PDB entry 1VQL | X-ray diffraction, 2.30 A resolution | chains 0 and B of the 32 polymer chains in the assembly

Chain 0:
Molecule: 23S ribosomal RNA
From: Haloarcula marismortui
Sequence (2922 nucleotides; numbered 2 to 2923; the number before each row is that of its first residue):
     2 UUGGCUACUAUGCCAGCUGGUGGAUUGCUCGGCUCAGGCGCUGAUGAAGG
    52 ACGUGCCAAGCUGCGAUAAGCCAUGGGGAGCCGCACGGAGGCGAAGAACC
   102 AUGGAUUUCCGAAUGAGAAUCUCUCUAACAAUUGCUUCGCGCAAUGAGGA
   152 ACCCCGAGAACUGAAACAUCUCAGUAUCGGGAGGAACAGAAAACGCAAUG
   202 UGAUGUCGUUAGUAACCGCGAGUGAACGCGAUACAGCCCAAACCGAAGCC
   252 CUCACGGGCAAUGUGGUGUCAGGGCUACCUCUCAUCAGCCGACCGUCUCG
   302 ACGAAGUCUCUUGGAACAGAGCGUGAUACAGGGUGACAACCCCGUACUCG
   352 AGACCAGUACGACGUGCGGUAGUGCCAGAGUAGCGGGGGUUGGAUAUCCC
   402 UCGCGAAUAACGCAGGCAUCGACUGCGAAGGCUAAACACAACCUGAGACC
   452 GAUAGUGAACAAGUAGUGUGAACGAACGCUGCAAAGUACCCUCAGAAGGG
   502 AGGCGAAAUAGAGCAUGAAAUCAGUUGGCGAUCGAGCGACAGGGCAUACA
   552 AGGUCCCUCGACGAAUGACCGACGCGCGAGCGUCCAGUAAGACUCACGGG
   602 AAGCCGAUGUUCUGUCGUACGUUUUGAAAAACGAGCCAGGGAGUGUGUCU
   652 GCAUGGCAAGUCUAACCGGAGUAUCCGGGGAGGCACAGGGAAACCGACAU
   702 GGCCGCAGGGCUUUGCCCGAGGGCCGCCGUCUUCAAGGGCGGGGAGCCAU
   752 GUGGACACGACCCGAAUCCGGACGAUCUACGCAUGGACAAGAUGAAGCGU
   802 GCCGAAAGGCACGUGGAAGUCUGUUAGAGUUGGUGUCCUACAAUACCCUC
   852 UCGUGAUCUAUGUGUAGGGGUGAAAGGCCCAUCGAGUCCGGCAACAGCUG
   902 GUUCCAAUCGAAACAUGUCGAAGCAUGACCUCCGCCGAGGUAGUCUGUGA
   952 GGUAGAGCGACCGAUUGGUGUGUCCGCCUCCGAGAGGAGUCGGCACACCU
  1002 GUCAAACUCCAAACUUACAGACGCCGUUUGACGCGGGGAUUCCGGUGCGC
  1052 GGGGUAAGCCUGUGUACCAGGAGGGGAACAACCCAGAGAUAGGUUAAGGU
  1102 CCCCAAGUGUGGAUUAAGUGUAAUCCUCUGAAGGUGGUCUCGAGCCCUAG
  1152 ACAGCCGGGAGGUGAGCUUAGAAGCAGCUACCCUCUAAGAAAAGCGUAAC
  1202 AGCUUACCGGCCGAGGUUUGAGGCGCCCAAAAUGAUCGGGACUCAAAUCC
  1252 ACCACCGAGACCUGUCCGUACCACUCAUACUGGUAAUCGAGUAGAUUGGC
  1302 GCUCUAAUUGGAUGGAAGUAGGGGUGAAAACUCCUAUGGACCGAUUAGUG
  1352 ACGAAAAUCCUGGCCAUAGUAGCAGCGAUAGUCGGGUGAGAACCCCGACG
  1402 GCCUAAUGGAUAAGGGUUCCUCAGCACUGCUGAUCAGCUGAGGGUUAGCC
  1452 GGUCCUAAGUCAUACCGCAACUCGACUAUGACGAAAUGGGAAACGGGUUA
  1502 AUAUUCCCGUGCCACUAUGCAGUGAAAGUUGACGCCCUGGGGUCGAUCAC
  1552 GCUGGGCAUUCGCCCAGUCGAACCGUCCAACUCCGUGGAAGCCGUAAUGG
  1602 CAGGAAGCGGACGAACGGCGGCAUAGGGAAACGUGAUUCAACCUGGGGCC
  1652 CAUGAAAAGACGAGCAUAGUGUCCGUACCGAGAACCGACACAGGUGUCCA
  1702 UGGCGGCGAAAGCCAAGGCCUGUCGGGAGCAACCAACGUUAGGGAAUUCG
  1752 GCAAGUUAGUCCCGUACCUUCGGAAGAAGGGAUGCCUGCUCCGGAACGGA
  1802 GCAGGUCGCAGUGACUCGGAAGCUCGGACUGUCUAGUAACAACAUAGGUG
  1852 ACCGCAAAUCCGCAAGGACUCGUACGGUCACUGAAUCCUGCCCAGUGCAG
  1902 GUAUCUGAACACCUCGUACAAGAGGACGAAGGACCUGUCAACGGCGGGGG
  1952 UAACUAUGACCCUCUUAAGGUAGCGUAGUACCUUGCCGCAUCAGUAGCGG
  2002 CUUGCAUGAAUGGAUUAACCAGAGCUUCACUGUCCCAACGUUGGGCCCGG
  2052 UGAACUGUACAUUCCAGUGCGGAGUCUGGAGACACCCAGGGGGAAGCGAA
  2102 GACCCUAUGGAGCUUUACUGCAGGCUGUCGCUGAGACGUGGUCGCCGAUG
  2152 UGCAGCAUAGGUAGGAGACACUACACAGGUACCCGCGCUAGCGGGCCACC
  2202 GAGUCAACAGUGAAAUACUACCCGUCGGUGACUGCGACUCUCACUCCGGG
  2252 AGGAGGACACCGAUAGCCGGGCAGUUUGACUGGGGCGGUACGCGCUCGAA
  2302 AAGAUAUCGAGCGCGCCCUAUGGCUAUCUCAGCCGGGACAGAGACCCGGC
  2352 GAAGAGUGCAAGAGCAAAAGAUAGCUUGACAGUGUUCUUCCCAACGAGGA
  2402 ACGCUGACGCGAAAGCGUGGUCUAGCGAACCAAUUAGCCUGCUUGAUGCG
  2452 GGCAAUUGAUGACAGAAAAGCUACCCUAGGGAUAACAGAGUCGUCACUCG
  2502 CAAGAGCACAUAUCGACCGAGUGGCUUGCUACCUCGAUGUCGGUUCCCUC
  2552 CAUCCUGCCCGUGCAGAAGCGGGCAAGGGUGAGGUUGUUCGCCUAUUAAA
  2602 GGAGGUCGUGAGCUGGGUUUAGACCGUCGUGAGACAGGUCGGCUGCUAUC
  2652 UACUGGGUGUGUAAUGGUGUCUGACAAGAACGACCGUAUAGUACGAGAGG
  2702 AACUACGGUUGGUGGCCACUGGUGUACCGGUUGUUCGAGAGAGCACGUGC
  2752 CGGGUAGCCACGCCACACGGGGUAAGAGCUGAACGCAUCUAAGCUCGAAA
  2802 CCCACUUGGAAAAGAGACACCGCCGAGGUCCCGCGUACAAGACGCGGUCG
  2852 AUAGACUCGGGGUGUGCGCGUCGAGGUAACGAGACGUUAAGCCCACGAGC
  2902 ACUAACAGACCAAAGCCAUCAU
Not modelled in the structure: 2-9, 126-127, 715, 971-998, 1560, 1952-1963, 2137-2236, 2339-2343, 2665-2666, 2915-2923
Differences from the reference sequence: modified residue (628, 2587-2588, 2619, 2621)
Modified / non-standard residues: 1MA (6-hydro-1-methyladenosine-5'-monophosphate) at position 628, OMU (o2'-methyluridine 5'-monophosphate) at position 2587, OMG (o2'-methylguanosine-5'-monophosphate) at position 2588, UR3 (3-methyluridine-5'-monophoshate) at position 2619, PSU (pseudouridine-5'-monophosphate) at position 2621
Bound ions: Na+ site 1: U12 (shared with 1 residue of chain R); Mg2+ site 1 near G28 (its only coordinating residue here); Na+ site 2: C40, C443; Na+ site 3: G56, A59, G61; Sr2+ site 1: C85, A86, C87; Sr2+ site 2: C85 (shared with 1 residue of chain T); Na+ site 4: C141, G142; Na+ site 5 near U146 (its only coordinating residue here); Sr2+ site 3: G147, A183 (shared with 1 residue of chain M); Mg2+ site 2: C162, U2276; Mg2+ site 3: A165, A167, C168; Na+ site 6: A165, A166, A167; 47 more Mg2+ sites not listed; 54 more Na+ sites not listed; 2 more K+ sites not listed; 73 more Sr2+ sites not listed

Chain B:
Protein: 50S ribosomal protein L3P
From: Haloarcula marismortui
Chain sequence (338 residues; numbered 0 to 337; the number before each row is that of its first residue; numbering starts at 0):
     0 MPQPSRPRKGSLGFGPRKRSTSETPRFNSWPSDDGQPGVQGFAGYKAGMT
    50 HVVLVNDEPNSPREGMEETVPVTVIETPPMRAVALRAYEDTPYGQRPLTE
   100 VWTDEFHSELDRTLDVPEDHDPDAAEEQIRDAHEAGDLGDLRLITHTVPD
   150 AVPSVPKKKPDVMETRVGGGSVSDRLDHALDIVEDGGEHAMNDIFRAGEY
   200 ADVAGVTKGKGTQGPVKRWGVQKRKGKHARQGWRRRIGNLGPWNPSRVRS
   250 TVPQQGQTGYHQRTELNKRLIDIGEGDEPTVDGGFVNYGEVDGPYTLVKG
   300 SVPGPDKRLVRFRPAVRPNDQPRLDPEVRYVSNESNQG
Not modelled in the structure: 0
Bound ions: Sr2+ site 1: Gln230 (shared with G836(0), U2615(0) of chain 0); Na+ near Gln230 (its only coordinating residue here); Sr2+ site 2: Asn243, Ser245; Sr2+ site 3: Arg310 (shared with C2672(0) of chain 0); Mg2+: Asn335 (shared with A2757(0) of chain 0)

Chain 0 / chain B interface:
Residue-residue contacts (336; chain 0 residue first):
  U835(0) - Lys226(B)  phosphate contact
  U835(0) - Arg229(B)  salt bridge to the phosphate
  U835(0) - Gln230(B)  hydrogen bond to the phosphate
  G836(0) - Arg229(B)  phosphate contact
  G836(0) - Gln230(B)  phosphate contact
  U837(0) - Gln230(B)  phosphate contact
  U837(0) - Gly231(B)  phosphate contact
  U1234(0) - Pro244(B)  base contact
  U1234(0) - Arg246(B)  hydrogen bond to the base
  U1234(0) - Arg248(B)  hydrogen bond to the sugar
  A1732(0) - Thr211(B)  hydrogen bond to the sugar
  A1732(0) - Gln212(B)  hydrogen bond to the sugar
  A1733(0) - Thr211(B)  sugar contact
  A1733(0) - Gln212(B)  sugar contact
  A1733(0) - Gly213(B)  hydrogen bond to the phosphate
  A1733(0) - Gln254(B)  sugar contact
  C1734(0) - Gly213(B)  phosphate contact
  C1734(0) - Arg234(B)  salt bridge to the phosphate
  C1734(0) - Arg235(B)  hydrogen bond to the sugar
  C1735(0) - Gly231(B)  phosphate contact
  C1735(0) - Trp232(B)  phosphate contact
  C1735(0) - Arg233(B)  hydrogen bond to the phosphate
  C1735(0) - Arg234(B)  hydrogen bond to the phosphate
  C1735(0) - Arg235(B)  sugar contact
  A1736(0) - Gly231(B)  phosphate contact
  A1736(0) - Arg233(B)  salt bridge to the phosphate
  C1750(0) - Lys226(B)  base contact
  G1751(0) - Lys226(B)  hydrogen bond to the base
  C1753(0) - Lys226(B)  base contact
  C1753(0) - Arg229(B)  hydrogen bond to the base
  A1754(0) - Arg229(B)  hydrogen bond to the sugar
  U2034(0) - Gly225(B)  hydrogen bond to the phosphate
  C2035(0) - Lys224(B)  phosphate contact
  C2035(0) - Gly225(B)  hydrogen bond to the phosphate
  C2036(0) - Lys224(B)  salt bridge to the phosphate
  C2037(0) - Lys224(B)  hydrogen bond to the phosphate
  A2038(0) - Gln221(B)  phosphate contact
  A2038(0) - Lys222(B)  hydrogen bond to the phosphate
  A2038(0) - Lys224(B)  salt bridge to the phosphate
  A2039(0) - Val215(B)  phosphate contact
  A2039(0) - Lys222(B)  phosphate contact
  A2039(0) - Arg234(B)  salt bridge to the phosphate
  C2065(0) - Arg246(B)  hydrogen bond to the phosphate
  C2066(0) - Pro244(B)  phosphate contact
  C2066(0) - Arg246(B)  salt bridge to the phosphate
  G2090(0) - Gln253(B)  hydrogen bond to the base
  G2090(0) - Gln254(B)  hydrogen bond to the sugar
  G2091(0) - Arg235(B)  phosphate contact
  G2091(0) - Leu239(B)  base contact
  G2091(0) - Gln253(B)  hydrogen bond to the base
  G2092(0) - Trp232(B)  hydrogen bond to the phosphate
  G2092(0) - Arg235(B)  salt bridge to the phosphate
  G2092(0) - Leu239(B)  phosphate contact
  G2093(0) - Asn238(B)  phosphate contact
  G2093(0) - Leu239(B)  hydrogen bond to the phosphate
  G2093(0) - Gly240(B)  sugar contact
  G2093(0) - Pro241(B)  hydrogen bond to the sugar
  G2093(0) - Trp242(B)  sugar contact
  G2093(0) - Pro244(B)  hydrogen bond to the sugar
  G2093(0) - Ser245(B)  hydrogen bond to the base
  G2093(0) - Arg246(B)  base contact
  G2093(0) - Val247(B)  base contact
  G2094(0) - Trp242(B)  sugar contact
  G2094(0) - Ser245(B)  sugar contact
  A2095(0) - Trp242(B)  phosphate contact
  A2096(0) - Trp242(B)  sugar contact
  G2544(0) - His227(B)  base contact
  U2545(0) - Gln2(B)  hydrogen bond to the phosphate
  U2546(0) - Gln2(B)  base contact
  U2546(0) - Gln221(B)  sugar contact
  U2546(0) - Ile236(B)  sugar contact
  U2546(0) - Gly237(B)  hydrogen bond to the sugar
  U2546(0) - Asn238(B)  base contact
  C2547(0) - Gln2(B)  base contact
  C2547(0) - Arg5(B)  salt bridge to the phosphate
  C2547(0) - Lys8(B)  phosphate contact
  C2547(0) - Val220(B)  phosphate contact
  C2547(0) - Gln221(B)  hydrogen bond to the phosphate
  C2547(0) - Asn238(B)  hydrogen bond to the base
  C2547(0) - Pro252(B)  phosphate contact
  C2548(0) - Arg5(B)  salt bridge to the phosphate
  C2548(0) - Arg7(B)  hydrogen bond to the phosphate
  C2548(0) - Lys8(B)  hydrogen bond to the phosphate
  C2548(0) - Pro241(B)  base contact
  C2548(0) - Arg248(B)  sugar contact
  C2548(0) - Thr250(B)  hydrogen bond to the sugar
  C2548(0) - Val251(B)  sugar contact
  C2548(0) - Pro252(B)  sugar contact
  C2549(0) - Arg7(B)  salt bridge to the phosphate
  C2549(0) - Leu11(B)  phosphate contact
  C2549(0) - Arg248(B)  hydrogen bond to the sugar
  C2549(0) - Thr250(B)  sugar contact
  G2580(0) - Pro6(B)  phosphate contact
  U2581(0) - Ser4(B)  base contact
  U2581(0) - Arg5(B)  hydrogen bond to the phosphate
  U2581(0) - Pro6(B)  phosphate contact
  G2582(0) - Pro3(B)  phosphate contact
  G2582(0) - Ser4(B)  hydrogen bond to the phosphate
  A2583(0) - Pro3(B)  phosphate contact
  C2591(0) - Pro1(B)  phosphate contact
  G2606(0) - Pro241(B)  base contact
  G2606(0) - Asn243(B)  hydrogen bond to the sugar
  G2606(0) - Arg248(B)  base contact
  U2607(0) - Trp242(B)  stacking on the base
  U2607(0) - Asn243(B)  hydrogen bond to the phosphate
  G2609(0) - Asn238(B)  base contact
  G2609(0) - Gly240(B)  base contact
  G2609(0) - Pro241(B)  sugar contact
  G2609(0) - Trp242(B)  hydrogen bond to the sugar
  U2610(0) - Asn238(B)  base contact
  U2610(0) - Trp242(B)  phosphate contact
  G2613(0) - Arg223(B)  hydrogen bond to the sugar
  G2613(0) - Trp232(B)  sugar contact
  G2613(0) - Gly237(B)  base contact
  C2614(0) - Arg223(B)  hydrogen bond to the sugar
  C2614(0) - His227(B)  hydrogen bond to the sugar
  C2614(0) - Gln230(B)  phosphate contact
  C2614(0) - Trp232(B)  sugar contact
  U2615(0) - Lys226(B)  phosphate contact
  U2615(0) - His227(B)  sugar contact
  U2615(0) - Gln230(B)  phosphate contact
  G2616(0) - Lys226(B)  salt bridge to the phosphate
  A2653(0) - Arg246(B)  sugar contact
  A2653(0) - Val247(B)  hydrogen bond to the sugar
  C2654(0) - Val247(B)  sugar contact
  C2654(0) - Arg248(B)  sugar contact
  C2654(0) - Ser249(B)  phosphate contact
  C2654(0) - Gln253(B)  hydrogen bond to the base
  U2655(0) - Arg217(B)  hydrogen bond to the sugar
  U2655(0) - Ser249(B)  phosphate contact
  U2655(0) - Gln253(B)  hydrogen bond to the sugar
  U2655(0) - Gln254(B)  hydrogen bond to the sugar
  G2656(0) - Pro15(B)  phosphate contact
  G2656(0) - Arg16(B)  hydrogen bond to the phosphate
  G2656(0) - Lys17(B)  phosphate contact
  G2656(0) - Arg217(B)  hydrogen bond to the phosphate
  G2656(0) - Gly255(B)  sugar contact
  G2656(0) - Gln256(B)  hydrogen bond to the sugar
  G2657(0) - Lys17(B)  phosphate contact
  G2657(0) - Arg18(B)  hydrogen bond to the phosphate
  G2657(0) - Gln256(B)  sugar contact
  G2658(0) - Arg18(B)  salt bridge to the phosphate
  G2668(0) - Asp114(B)  hydrogen bond to the base
  U2669(0) - Thr112(B)  hydrogen bond to the sugar
  U2669(0) - Leu113(B)  sugar contact
  U2669(0) - Asp114(B)  sugar contact
  G2670(0) - Arg85(B)  base contact
  G2670(0) - Thr112(B)  sugar contact
  G2670(0) - Leu113(B)  sugar contact
  G2670(0) - Val161(B)  sugar contact
  U2671(0) - Arg25(B)  salt bridge to the phosphate
  U2671(0) - Arg85(B)  hydrogen bond to the base
  U2671(0) - Ile143(B)  sugar contact
  U2671(0) - Val161(B)  phosphate contact
  U2671(0) - Glu163(B)  hydrogen bond to the sugar
  C2672(0) - Arg25(B)  salt bridge to the phosphate
  C2672(0) - Arg85(B)  hydrogen bond to the sugar
  C2672(0) - Tyr87(B)  hydrogen bond to the sugar
  C2672(0) - Arg141(B)  hydrogen bond to the phosphate
  C2672(0) - Met162(B)  phosphate contact
  C2672(0) - Glu163(B)  hydrogen bond to the phosphate
  U2673(0) - Tyr87(B)  sugar contact
  U2673(0) - Gln94(B)  hydrogen bond to the sugar
  U2673(0) - Arg141(B)  salt bridge to the phosphate
  G2674(0) - Tyr92(B)  sugar contact
  G2674(0) - Gly93(B)  phosphate contact
  G2674(0) - Gln94(B)  hydrogen bond to the phosphate
  A2678(0) - Leu11(B)  hydrogen bond to the sugar
  A2678(0) - Gly12(B)  base contact
  G2679(0) - Leu11(B)  sugar contact
  G2679(0) - Gly12(B)  sugar contact
  A2680(0) - Pro6(B)  base contact
  A2681(0) - Ser10(B)  hydrogen bond to the base
  C2682(0) - Arg316(B)  salt bridge to the phosphate
  C2707(0) - Asn59(B)  phosphate contact
  G2708(0) - Asn59(B)  sugar contact
  G2713(0) - Pro6(B)  sugar contact
  U2714(0) - Arg7(B)  phosphate contact
  U2714(0) - Lys8(B)  phosphate contact
  U2714(0) - Gly9(B)  hydrogen bond to the phosphate
  U2714(0) - Ser10(B)  hydrogen bond to the phosphate
  U2714(0) - Phe13(B)  sugar contact
  G2715(0) - Gly9(B)  phosphate contact
  G2715(0) - Ser10(B)  hydrogen bond to the phosphate
  G2715(0) - Phe13(B)  sugar contact
  G2715(0) - Arg16(B)  salt bridge to the phosphate
  G2715(0) - Arg262(B)  hydrogen bond to the phosphate
  G2715(0) - Glu264(B)  hydrogen bond to the base
  G2716(0) - Thr206(B)  sugar contact
  G2716(0) - Arg262(B)  salt bridge to the phosphate
  G2716(0) - Ser300(B)  hydrogen bond to the base
  G2716(0) - Pro302(B)  sugar contact
  C2717(0) - Lys45(B)  hydrogen bond to the phosphate
  C2717(0) - Met48(B)  hydrogen bond to the sugar
  C2717(0) - Thr206(B)  phosphate contact
  C2717(0) - Lys207(B)  hydrogen bond to the phosphate
  C2717(0) - Ser300(B)  sugar contact
  C2717(0) - Val301(B)  sugar contact
  C2717(0) - Pro302(B)  sugar contact
  C2717(0) - Gly303(B)  hydrogen bond to the phosphate
  C2718(0) - Lys45(B)  salt bridge to the phosphate
  C2718(0) - Met48(B)  sugar contact
  C2718(0) - Lys207(B)  salt bridge to the phosphate
  C2718(0) - Gly303(B)  phosphate contact
  A2719(0) - Met48(B)  sugar contact
  A2719(0) - Thr49(B)  hydrogen bond to the sugar
  A2719(0) - His50(B)  hydrogen bond to the sugar
  A2719(0) - Pro70(B)  base contact
  A2719(0) - Asn335(B)  sugar contact
  U2756(0) - Gln336(B)  phosphate contact
  U2756(0) - Gly337(B)  hydrogen bond to the phosphate
  A2757(0) - Val285(B)  phosphate contact
  A2757(0) - Asn335(B)  phosphate contact
  A2757(0) - Gln336(B)  phosphate contact
  A2757(0) - Gly337(B)  hydrogen bond to the phosphate
  G2758(0) - Val285(B)  phosphate contact
  G2758(0) - Asn286(B)  sugar contact
  C2759(0) - Lys207(B)  salt bridge to the phosphate
  C2760(0) - Lys209(B)  salt bridge to the phosphate
  C2760(0) - Lys216(B)  salt bridge to the phosphate
  C2764(0) - Pro70(B)  sugar contact
  C2765(0) - Glu264(B)  base contact
  C2765(0) - Lys267(B)  hydrogen bond to the sugar
  C2765(0) - Lys298(B)  sugar contact
  C2765(0) - Gly299(B)  sugar contact
  C2765(0) - Ser300(B)  hydrogen bond to the base
  A2766(0) - Leu265(B)  hydrogen bond to the sugar
  A2766(0) - Asn266(B)  sugar contact
  A2766(0) - Lys267(B)  hydrogen bond to the sugar
  A2766(0) - Lys298(B)  salt bridge to the phosphate
  C2767(0) - Asn266(B)  hydrogen bond to the phosphate
  C2767(0) - Arg316(B)  hydrogen bond to the phosphate
  C2767(0) - Asn318(B)  hydrogen bond to the phosphate
  A2768(0) - Arg316(B)  hydrogen bond to the phosphate
  A2768(0) - Asn318(B)  hydrogen bond to the phosphate
  C2806(0) - Ser28(B)  hydrogen bond to the phosphate
  C2806(0) - Leu265(B)  sugar contact
  C2806(0) - Arg316(B)  sugar contact
  U2807(0) - Gly12(B)  base contact
  U2807(0) - Phe13(B)  sugar contact
  U2807(0) - Asn27(B)  hydrogen bond to the phosphate
  U2807(0) - Ser28(B)  hydrogen bond to the phosphate
  U2807(0) - Thr263(B)  hydrogen bond to the phosphate
  U2807(0) - Arg312(B)  salt bridge to the phosphate
  U2808(0) - Gly12(B)  sugar contact
  U2808(0) - Phe13(B)  sugar contact
  U2808(0) - Gly14(B)  hydrogen bond to the sugar
  U2808(0) - Asn27(B)  hydrogen bond to the phosphate
  U2808(0) - Gln261(B)  hydrogen bond to the phosphate
  U2808(0) - Arg262(B)  phosphate contact
  U2808(0) - Thr263(B)  hydrogen bond to the phosphate
  G2809(0) - Gly14(B)  sugar contact
  G2809(0) - Pro15(B)  sugar contact
  G2809(0) - Lys17(B)  phosphate contact
  G2809(0) - Gln261(B)  phosphate contact
  G2810(0) - Lys17(B)  salt bridge to the phosphate
  G2810(0) - Thr20(B)  hydrogen bond to the phosphate
  G2815(0) - Tyr92(B)  hydrogen bond to the base
  G2817(0) - Arg95(B)  sugar contact
  A2818(0) - Arg95(B)  sugar contact
  A2818(0) - Pro96(B)  hydrogen bond to the sugar
  C2819(0) - Arg85(B)  hydrogen bond to the base
  C2819(0) - Pro96(B)  sugar contact
  C2819(0) - Leu97(B)  phosphate contact
  C2819(0) - Thr98(B)  sugar contact
  C2819(0) - Glu99(B)  hydrogen bond to the sugar
  A2820(0) - Thr98(B)  phosphate contact
  A2820(0) - Glu99(B)  sugar contact
  A2820(0) - Trp101(B)  hydrogen bond to the sugar
  A2820(0) - His119(B)  phosphate contact
  C2821(0) - Asp114(B)  hydrogen bond to the sugar
  C2821(0) - Val115(B)  sugar contact
  C2821(0) - Pro116(B)  sugar contact
  C2821(0) - Glu117(B)  phosphate contact
  C2821(0) - His119(B)  salt bridge to the phosphate
  C2822(0) - Asp114(B)  sugar contact
  C2822(0) - Val115(B)  sugar contact
  C2822(0) - Glu117(B)  hydrogen bond to the phosphate
  C2822(0) - Asp118(B)  hydrogen bond to the phosphate
  G2823(0) - Glu117(B)  phosphate contact
  A2827(0) - Asp114(B)  hydrogen bond to the sugar
  G2828(0) - Asp114(B)  phosphate contact
  U2837(0) - Glu22(B)  base contact
  U2837(0) - Val154(B)  base contact
  U2837(0) - Lys156(B)  base contact
  U2837(0) - Pro304(B)  phosphate contact
  U2837(0) - Asp305(B)  sugar contact
  U2837(0) - Lys306(B)  salt bridge to the phosphate
  U2837(0) - Arg307(B)  hydrogen bond to the base
  A2838(0) - Lys207(B)  phosphate contact
  A2838(0) - Gly208(B)  hydrogen bond to the phosphate
  A2838(0) - Tyr259(B)  sugar contact
  A2838(0) - Arg307(B)  salt bridge to the phosphate
  C2839(0) - Arg18(B)  hydrogen bond to the phosphate
  C2839(0) - Gly208(B)  phosphate contact
  C2839(0) - Lys209(B)  hydrogen bond to the phosphate
  C2839(0) - Gly210(B)  hydrogen bond to the phosphate
  C2839(0) - Gln256(B)  hydrogen bond to the phosphate
  A2840(0) - Gly210(B)  phosphate contact
  A2840(0) - Thr211(B)  hydrogen bond to the phosphate
  G2842(0) - Arg18(B)  hydrogen bond to the base
  A2843(0) - Arg18(B)  hydrogen bond to the base
  C2844(0) - Tyr259(B)  sugar contact
  C2846(0) - Pro155(B)  sugar contact
  C2846(0) - Lys156(B)  phosphate contact
  C2846(0) - Lys158(B)  phosphate contact
  G2847(0) - Arg111(B)  salt bridge to the phosphate
  G2847(0) - Pro155(B)  sugar contact
  G2847(0) - Lys156(B)  phosphate contact
  G2847(0) - Lys157(B)  hydrogen bond to the phosphate
  G2847(0) - Lys158(B)  hydrogen bond to the phosphate
  G2848(0) - Arg111(B)  salt bridge to the phosphate
  G2848(0) - Lys157(B)  salt bridge to the phosphate
  G2851(0) - Lys157(B)  hydrogen bond to the phosphate
  A2852(0) - Lys157(B)  salt bridge to the phosphate
  U2853(0) - Pro155(B)  sugar contact
  G2860(0) - Gly282(B)  hydrogen bond to the base
  G2860(0) - Gln336(B)  base contact
  G2861(0) - Asp281(B)  hydrogen bond to the sugar
  G2861(0) - Gly282(B)  sugar contact
  G2861(0) - Ser334(B)  hydrogen bond to the sugar
  G2861(0) - Gln336(B)  hydrogen bond to the base
  G2862(0) - Ser334(B)  hydrogen bond to the phosphate
  G2862(0) - Gln336(B)  sugar contact
  G2862(0) - Gly337(B)  phosphate contact
  C2897(0) - Phe284(B)  sugar contact
  C2897(0) - Val285(B)  sugar contact
  C2897(0) - Asn286(B)  hydrogen bond to the sugar
  C2897(0) - Gln336(B)  hydrogen bond to the base
  G2898(0) - Gly282(B)  sugar contact
  G2898(0) - Phe284(B)  sugar contact
  G2898(0) - Asn286(B)  phosphate contact
  G2898(0) - Tyr287(B)  sugar contact
  G2898(0) - Gly288(B)  phosphate contact
  G2898(0) - Glu289(B)  sugar contact
  A2899(0) - Glu289(B)  sugar contact
Also at the interface, not in a pair above, chain 0 (126 interface residues in all): G834, G2073, A2089, U2539, G2712, C2720, G2845, G2863
Also at the interface, not in a pair above, chain B (146 interface residues in all): Glu57, Thr257, His260, Gly283, Arg310, Val315, Glu333

Summary:
126 residues of chain 0 and 146 residues of chain B are in contact, with 122 hydrogen bonds, 34 salt bridges
and 1 aromatic stacking contact. Polar contacts include U1234(0)-Arg246(B), G1751(0)-Lys226(B) and
C1753(0)-Arg229(B). C40(0) and C443(0) form the Na+ site 2.
Here chain 0 is 23S ribosomal RNA and chain B is 50S ribosomal protein L3P, both from Haloarcula marismortui.
Entry 1VQL (The structure of the transition state analogue "DCSN" bound to the large ribosomal subunit of
haloarcula ...) was determined by X-ray diffraction (same publication as 1VQ4, 1VQ5, 1VQ8, 1VQ9, 1VQK, 1VQM,
1VQO and 1VQP).
